9GDX - chains A and B of the 3 polymer chains in the assembly; structure by electron microscopy, 2.80 A resolution.

[Chain A (and B)]
Molecule: Spike glycoprotein, Fibritin
Organism: Severe acute respiratory syndrome coronavirus 2
Notes: chain B of this document is another copy of the same molecule, construct and numbering; everything in this record applies to it too
Reference sequence: chimeric construct of P0DTC2, P10104: residues 14-1208 from P0DTC2 (SPIKE_SARS2) positions 14-1208 (same numbers); residues 1211-1237 from P10104 positions 458-484 (UniProt number = residue number - 753)
Chain sequence (1230 residues; numbered 14 to 1246; 3 numbers in that range are skipped by the numbering (no residue carries them; nothing is unmodelled there); the number before each row is that of its first residue):
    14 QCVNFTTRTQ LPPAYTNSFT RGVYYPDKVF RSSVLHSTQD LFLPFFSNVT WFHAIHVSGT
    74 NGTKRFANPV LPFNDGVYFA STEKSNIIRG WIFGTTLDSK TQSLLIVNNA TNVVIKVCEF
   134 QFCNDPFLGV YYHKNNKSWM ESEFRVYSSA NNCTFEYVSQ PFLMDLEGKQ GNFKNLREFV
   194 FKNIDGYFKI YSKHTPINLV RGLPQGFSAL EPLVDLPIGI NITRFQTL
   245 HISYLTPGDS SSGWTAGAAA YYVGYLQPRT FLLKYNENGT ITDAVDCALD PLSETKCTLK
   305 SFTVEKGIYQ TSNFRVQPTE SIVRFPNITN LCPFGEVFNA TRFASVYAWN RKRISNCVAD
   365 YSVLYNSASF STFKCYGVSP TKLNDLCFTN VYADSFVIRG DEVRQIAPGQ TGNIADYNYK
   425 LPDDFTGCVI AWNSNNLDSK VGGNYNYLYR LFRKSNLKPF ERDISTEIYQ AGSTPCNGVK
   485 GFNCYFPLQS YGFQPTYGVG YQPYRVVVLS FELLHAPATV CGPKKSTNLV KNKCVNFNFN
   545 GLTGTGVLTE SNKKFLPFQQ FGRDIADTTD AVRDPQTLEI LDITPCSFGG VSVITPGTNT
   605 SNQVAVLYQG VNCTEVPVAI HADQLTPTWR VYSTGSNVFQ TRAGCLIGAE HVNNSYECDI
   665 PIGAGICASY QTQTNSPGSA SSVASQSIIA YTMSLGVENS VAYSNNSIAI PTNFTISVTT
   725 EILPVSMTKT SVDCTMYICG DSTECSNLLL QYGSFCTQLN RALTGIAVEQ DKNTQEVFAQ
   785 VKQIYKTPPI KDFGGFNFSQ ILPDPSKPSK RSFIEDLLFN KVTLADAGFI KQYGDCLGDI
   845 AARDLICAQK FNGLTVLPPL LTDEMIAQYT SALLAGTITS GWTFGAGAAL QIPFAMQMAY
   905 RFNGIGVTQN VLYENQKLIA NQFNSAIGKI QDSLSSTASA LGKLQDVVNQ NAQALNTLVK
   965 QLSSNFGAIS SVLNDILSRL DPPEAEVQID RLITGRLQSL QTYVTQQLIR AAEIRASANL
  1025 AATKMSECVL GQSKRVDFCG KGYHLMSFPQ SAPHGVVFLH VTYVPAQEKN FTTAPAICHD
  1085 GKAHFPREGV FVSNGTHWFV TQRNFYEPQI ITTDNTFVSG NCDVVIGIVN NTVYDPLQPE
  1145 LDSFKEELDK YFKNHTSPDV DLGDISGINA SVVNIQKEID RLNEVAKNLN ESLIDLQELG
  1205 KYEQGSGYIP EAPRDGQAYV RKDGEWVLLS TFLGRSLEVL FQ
Unresolved in the structure: 70-76, 248-254, 621-640, 677-688, 828-847, 1162-1246
Cystine bridges: Cys131-Cys166, Cys291-Cys301, Cys336-Cys361, Cys391-Cys525, Cys480-Cys488, Cys538-Cys590, Cys617-Cys649, Cys662-Cys671, Cys738-Cys760, Cys743-Cys749, Cys1032-Cys1043, Cys1082-Cys1126
Construct notes: variant Phe18 (Leu in P0DTC2), Ala80 (Asp in P0DTC2), Gly215 (Asp in P0DTC2), Asn417 (Lys in P0DTC2), Lys484 (Glu in P0DTC2), Tyr501 (Asn in P0DTC2), Gly614 (Asp in P0DTC2), Val701 (Ala in P0DTC2); conflict Ile246 (Arg in P0DTC2); engineered mutation Gly682 (Arg in P0DTC2), Ser683 (Arg in P0DTC2), Ser685 (Arg in P0DTC2), Pro986 (Lys in P0DTC2), Pro987 (Val in P0DTC2), Leu1232 (Phe479 in P10104); linker (1209-1210); expression tag (1238-1246)
UniProt features mapped onto this chain:
  - region: Asn280 to Cys301 (Putative superantigen), Arg403 to Asp405 (Integrin-binding motif), Asn448 to Phe456 (Immunodominant HLA epitope recognized by the CD8+), Pro681, Ala684 (Putative superantigen), Ser816 to Tyr837 (Fusion peptide 1), Lys835 to Phe855 (Fusion peptide 2), Asp1163 to Glu1202 (Heptad repeat 2)
  - site: Arg815, Ser816 (Cleavage)
  - glycosylation: Asn17 (N-linked (GlcNAc...) (complex) asparagine), Asn61 (N-linked (GlcNAc...) (hybrid) asparagine), Asn74 (N-linked (GlcNAc...) (complex) asparagine), Asn122 (N-linked (GlcNAc...) (hybrid) asparagine), Asn149 (N-linked (GlcNAc...) (complex) asparagine), Asn165 (N-linked (GlcNAc...) (complex) asparagine), Asn234 (N-linked (GlcNAc...) (high mannose) asparagine), Asn282 (N-linked (GlcNAc...) (complex) asparagine), Thr323 (O-linked (GalNAc) threonine), Ser325 (O-linked (HexNAc...) serine), Asn331 (N-linked (GlcNAc...) (complex) asparagine), Asn343 (N-linked (GlcNAc...) (complex) asparagine), Asn603 (N-linked (GlcNAc...) (hybrid) asparagine), Asn616 (N-linked (GlcNAc...) (complex) asparagine), Asn657 (N-linked (GlcNAc...) (complex) asparagine), Thr676 (O-linked (GlcNAc...) threonine), Thr678 (O-linked (GlcNAc...) threonine), Asn709 (N-linked (GlcNAc...) (high mannose) asparagine), Asn717 (N-linked (GlcNAc...) (hybrid) asparagine), Asn801 (N-linked (GlcNAc...) (hybrid) asparagine) and 6 more in UniProt
What the authors report for this chain:
  - conformationally variable residues (domain motion): Thr500 to Gly502

[Interface between chain A and chain B]
Contacting residue pairs (144; chain A residue first):
  Gln314(A) with Thr768(B)
  Arg319(A) with Asp737(B), salt bridge; Met740(B); Gly744(B)
  Gln321(A) with Asp745(B)
  Pro322(A) with Asp745(B)
  Ser359(A) with Thr167(B)
  Asn360(A) with Phe168(B)
  Pro521(A) with Tyr200(B), hydrophobic
  Thr523(A) with Pro230(B)
  Asn540(A) with Asp745(B)
  Thr547(A) with Asn978(B)
  Thr549(A) with Asp745(B)
  Lys558(A) with Phe43(B)
  Phe559(A) with Phe43(B), hydrophobic
  Phe562(A) with Tyr38(B), hydrophobic; Asp40(B); Lys41(B); Glu224(B); Pro225(B), hydrophobic
  Gln563(A) with Lys41(B); Phe43(B)
  Gln564(A) with Lys41(B)
  Phe565(A) with Lys41(B); Val42(B); Phe43(B), hydrogen bond (backbone-backbone)
  Gly566(A) with Phe43(B)
  Arg567(A) with Val42(B); Phe43(B), hydrogen bond (backbone-backbone); Arg44(B)
  Asp568(A) with Asn856(B)
  Ile569(A) with Val47(B), hydrophobic; Lys964(B), hydrogen bond (backbone-side chain)
  Ala570(A) with Asn856(B); Val963(B), hydrophobic; Lys964(B)
  Asp571(A) with Lys964(B), salt bridge
  Thr572(A) with Asn856(B), hydrogen bond
  Pro589(A) with Phe855(B)
  Phe592(A) with Met740(B), hydrophobic; Gly857(B)
  Gln613(A) with Leu861(B)
  Gly614(A) with Lys854(B), hydrogen bond (backbone-side chain)
  Pro665(A) with Leu864(B), hydrophobic
  Ile666(A) with Leu864(B)
  Gly667(A) with Pro863(B); Leu864(B)
  Ala668(A) with Pro863(B), hydrogen bond (backbone-backbone); Leu864(B); Thr866(B)
  Gly669(A) with Leu864(B), hydrogen bond (backbone-backbone); Thr866(B); Met869(B)
  Met697(A) with Leu864(B), hydrophobic; Met869(B), hydrophobic
  Leu699(A) with Lys786(B); Ile788(B); Met869(B), hydrophobic; Gln872(B); Tyr873(B)
  Gly700(A) with Lys786(B); Ile788(B)
  Val701(A) with Lys786(B); Gln787(B); Ile788(B), hydrogen bond (backbone-backbone)
  Glu702(A) with Ile788(B); Lys790(B)
  Asn703(A) with Gln787(B); Ile788(B), hydrogen bond (backbone-backbone); Tyr789(B); Lys790(B)
  Val705(A) with Thr883(B); Gln895(B)
  Ala706(A) with Gln895(B)
  Tyr707(A) with Asp796(B); Ile882(B); Thr883(B); Ile896(B); Pro897(B); Phe898(B), hydrogen bond (side chain-backbone)
  Ser708(A) with Pro897(B)
  Asn709(A) with Asp796(B), hydrogen bond; Pro897(B)
  Ser711(A) with Gln895(B), hydrogen bond; Pro897(B)
  Ile712(A) with Gln895(B), hydrogen bond (backbone-side chain); Ile896(B), hydrophobic
  Ala713(A) with Leu894(B); Gln895(B), hydrogen bond (backbone-backbone)
  Pro715(A) with Leu894(B)
  Gln957(A) with Arg765(B), hydrogen bond
  Thr961(A) with Arg765(B)
  Gln965(A) with Tyr756(B); Ser758(B), hydrogen bond
  Asn969(A) with Gln755(B), hydrogen bond
  Phe970(A) with Gln755(B), hydrogen bond (backbone-side chain); Tyr756(B), hydrophobic; Phe759(B), hydrophobic
  Gly971(A) with Gln755(B), hydrogen bond (backbone-side chain)
  Asp985(A) with Thr415(B)
  Pro987(A) with Gly413(B)
  Glu988(A) with Gly413(B); Gln414(B), hydrogen bond
  Gln1002(A) with Leu1001(B); Gln1005(B), hydrogen bond
  Thr1006(A) with Gln1005(B), hydrogen bond
  Thr1009(A) with Thr1009(B)
  Ile1013(A) with Thr1009(B); Leu1012(B), hydrophobic
  Arg1039(A) with Thr1027(B); Glu1031(B), salt bridge
  Val1040(A) with Ser1030(B), hydrogen bond (backbone-side chain); Glu1031(B), hydrogen bond (backbone-side chain); Gly1035(B)
  Asp1041(A) with Gln784(B); Ser1030(B)
  Lys1045(A) with Val785(B); Gly889(B), hydrogen bond (side chain-backbone)
  Gly1046(A) with Ala890(B)
  Tyr1047(A) with Trp886(B), hydrogen bond; Ala890(B), hydrophobic
  Val1068(A) with Ala890(B); Gly891(B)
  Glu1072(A) with Ala893(B); Leu894(B)
  Asn1074(A) with Gln895(B), hydrogen bond
  Thr1077(A) with Met900(B)
  Ala1078(A) with Met900(B)
  Pro1079(A) with Met900(B); Tyr917(B)
  Phe1089(A) with Gln913(B); Asn914(B); Tyr917(B), hydrophobic; Glu918(B)
  Pro1090(A) with Gln913(B), hydrogen bond (backbone-side chain)
  Arg1107(A) with Trp886(B); Tyr904(B)
  Phe1121(A) with Asn914(B)
  Ser1123(A) with Asn914(B), hydrogen bond
  Gly1124(A) with Glu918(B)
  Val1128(A) with Glu918(B)
  Val1129(A) with Tyr917(B), hydrophobic
  Ile1130(A) with Gln920(B)
  Leu1141(A) with Glu1144(B)
Also at the interface, not in a pair above, chain A (102 interface residues in all): Ala520, Leu560, Thr588, Ala647, Ile670, Ser704, Ile714, Ser968, Ala972, Gln1010, Glu1017, Phe1042, Tyr1067, Pro1069, Arg1091, Leu1145, Phe1148, Lys1149, Leu1152
Also at the interface, not in a pair above, chain B (99 interface residues in all): Tyr170, Ile231, Thr739, Gly757, Gln762, Pro792, Phe797, Thr859, Pro862, Ser884, Phe888, Ala899, Ala903, Asn907, Gln1002, Ile1013, Arg1019, Leu1034, Arg1039, Leu1141, Phe1148, Leu1152, Tyr1155

[In short]
102 residues of chain A and 99 residues of chain B are in contact, with 29 hydrogen bonds and 3 salt bridges.
Among the polar pairs are Arg319(A)-Asp737(B), Asp571(A)-Lys964(B) and Arg1039(A)-Glu1031(B). The paper
reports conformational variability at Thr500(A).
Both chains are Spike glycoprotein, Fibritin (Severe acute respiratory syndrome coronavirus 2). Entry 9GDX
(SARS-CoV-2 Spike protein Beta Variant at 4C structural flexibility / heterogeneity analyses) was determined
by electron microscopy, deposited together with 9GDY.
